Entry 9KBG (electron microscopy, 2.75 A resolution); this record covers chains C and D of the 12 polymer chains in the assembly.

== Chain C (and D) ==
Protein: Non-structural protein 1
Source organism: Human parvovirus B19
Notes: chain D of this document is another copy of the same molecule, construct and numbering; everything in this record applies to it too
UniProtKB: I7BP20 (I7BP20_PAVHB); numbering as in UniProt (aligned over 2-570)
Amino-acid sequence (569 residues; numbered 2 to 570; the number before each row is that of its first residue):
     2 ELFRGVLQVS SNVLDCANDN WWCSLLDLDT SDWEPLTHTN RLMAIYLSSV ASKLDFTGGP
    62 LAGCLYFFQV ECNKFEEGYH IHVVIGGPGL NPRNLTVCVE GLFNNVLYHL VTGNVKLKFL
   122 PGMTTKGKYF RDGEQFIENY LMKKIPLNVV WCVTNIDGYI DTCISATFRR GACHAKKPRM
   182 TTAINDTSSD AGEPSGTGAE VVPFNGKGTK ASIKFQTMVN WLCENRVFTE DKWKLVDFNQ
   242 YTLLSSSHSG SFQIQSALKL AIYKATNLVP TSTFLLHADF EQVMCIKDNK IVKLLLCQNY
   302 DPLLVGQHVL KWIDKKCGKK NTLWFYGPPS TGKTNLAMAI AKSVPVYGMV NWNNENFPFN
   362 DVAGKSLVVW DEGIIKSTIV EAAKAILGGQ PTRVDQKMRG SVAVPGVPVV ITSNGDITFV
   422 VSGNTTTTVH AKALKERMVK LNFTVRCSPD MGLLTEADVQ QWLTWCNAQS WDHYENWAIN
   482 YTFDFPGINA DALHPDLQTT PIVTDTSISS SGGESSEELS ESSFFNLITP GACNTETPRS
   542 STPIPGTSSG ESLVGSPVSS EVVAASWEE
Disordered / not traced: 2-201, 279-285, 500-570
Ion coordination: Mg2+: Thr-335 (together with AMP-PNP)
Small-molecule neighbours: AMP-PNP (ANP; phosphoaminophosphonic acid-adenylate ester): Pro-329, Pro-330, Ser-331, Thr-332, Gly-333, Lys-334, Thr-335, Asn-336, Glu-373, Asn-415, Ser-449, Pro-450, Asp-451, Met-452, Gly-453, Leu-454
From the paper describing this entry:
  - self-association interface (contacts with another copy of this molecule); pairs are residue here / residue on that copy: Glu-373/Thr-427 (hydrogen bond), Asn-425/Glu-356 (hydrogen bond), Leu-236, Phe-239, Trp-353
  - binding site for AMP-PNP: Ser-331, Lys-334, Asn-336, Ser-449 to Leu-454
  - mutagenesis - E373A: decreased catalytic activity on DNA substrate
  - mutagenesis - K320A, K334A, T335A, K398A, N415A, R438A: abolished catalytic activity on DNA unwinding
  - mutagenesis - K334A, T335A, E373A, Q391A, M399A, N415A: unchanged catalytic activity
  - mutagenesis - Q391A, M399A: decreased catalytic activity on unwind DNA
  - mutagenesis - T210A: decreased catalytic activity on DNA unwinding
  - mutagenesis - K211A, H249A: unchanged catalytic activity on DNA unwinding
  - mutagenesis - T210A, K211A, H249A: unchanged catalytic activity on cleave duplex DNA-1
  - mutagenesis - K320A, K398A: decreased catalytic activity
  - mutagenesis - R438A: increased catalytic activity

== Interface between chain C and chain D ==
Pairs across the interface (46; chain C residue first):
  Val-202(C) / Val-237(D)  hydrophobic
  Val-203(C) / Trp-222(D)  hydrogen bond (backbone-side chain)
  Pro-204(C) / Asp-238(D)
  Phe-205(C) / Thr-218(D)
  Phe-205(C) / Met-219(D)  hydrophobic
  Phe-205(C) / Trp-222(D)  hydrophobic
  Phe-205(C) / Asp-238(D)  hydrogen bond (backbone-side chain)
  Phe-205(C) / Gln-241(D)
  Gly-207(C) / Gln-241(D)
  Lys-208(C) / Lys-215(D)
  Gly-209(C) / Leu-244(D)
  Ser-213(C) / Leu-244(D)
  Phe-216(C) / Thr-243(D)
  Phe-216(C) / Ser-246(D)
  Phe-216(C) / Ser-247(D)
  Gln-217(C) / Asn-240(D)  hydrogen bond
  Gln-217(C) / Leu-244(D)
  Phe-253(C) / Ser-246(D)
  Phe-253(C) / Ser-248(D)
  Phe-253(C) / His-249(D)
  Phe-253(C) / Ser-252(D)
  Gln-254(C) / Ser-247(D)  hydrogen bond (side chain-backbone)
  Ser-257(C) / Ser-246(D)  hydrogen bond (side chain-backbone)
  Leu-261(C) / Phe-239(D)
  Leu-261(C) / Thr-243(D)
  Leu-261(C) / Ser-246(D)
  Tyr-264(C) / Asp-232(D)  hydrogen bond
  Tyr-264(C) / Lys-235(D)
  Lys-265(C) / Phe-239(D)
  Asn-268(C) / Asp-232(D)
  Leu-269(C) / Leu-236(D)  hydrophobic
  Leu-269(C) / Phe-239(D)  hydrophobic
  Arg-394(C) / Asn-352(D)  hydrogen bond (side chain-backbone)
  Arg-394(C) / Trp-353(D)
  Arg-394(C) / Asn-354(D)  hydrogen bond (side chain-backbone)
  Arg-394(C) / Glu-356(D)  salt bridge
  Gln-397(C) / Trp-353(D)  hydrogen bond
  Lys-398(C) / Asn-354(D)
  Lys-398(C) / Asp-362(D)
  Arg-400(C) / Thr-230(D)
  Gly-401(C) / Trp-353(D)
  Ser-402(C) / Trp-353(D)
  Val-403(C) / Met-339(D)  hydrophobic
  Val-403(C) / Tyr-348(D)
  Val-403(C) / Trp-353(D)  hydrophobic
  Val-405(C) / Asp-232(D)
Interface residues without a listed pair, chain C (28 interface residues in all): Ala-212, Val-220
Interface residues without a listed pair, chain D (32 interface residues in all): Asn-226, Tyr-242, Met-350, Asn-355, Asn-361

== Overview ==
Chain C and chain D form an interface of 28 and 32 residues respectively; the contacts include 9 hydrogen
bonds and 1 salt bridge. Polar pairs include Arg-394(C)/Glu-356(D), Val-203(C)/Trp-222(D) and
Phe-205(C)/Asp-238(D). The paper reports a binding site for AMP-PNP at Ser-331(C), Lys-334(C) and Asn-336(C)
among others; K320A, K334A and T335A of chain C, among others, abolish catalytic activity on DNA unwinding; 12
substitutions were tested in all.
Both chains are Non-structural protein 1 (Human parvovirus B19). Entry 9KBG (The structure of B19V
NS1_2-570/AMPPNP) was determined by electron microscopy, deposited together with 9KBH, 9KBI and 9KBJ.
